Entry 5XXT (electron microscopy, 5.35 A resolution (low resolution: residue-level contacts below are approximate; hydrogen-bond / salt-bridge calls are withheld)); this record covers chains A and P of the 18 polymer chains in the assembly.

[Chain A]
Molecule: Tubulin alpha-1A chain
Source organism: Sus scrofa
UniProt: P02550 (TBA1A_PIG); numbering as in UniProt (aligned over 2-439)
Chain sequence (438 residues; each row starts with the number of its first residue):
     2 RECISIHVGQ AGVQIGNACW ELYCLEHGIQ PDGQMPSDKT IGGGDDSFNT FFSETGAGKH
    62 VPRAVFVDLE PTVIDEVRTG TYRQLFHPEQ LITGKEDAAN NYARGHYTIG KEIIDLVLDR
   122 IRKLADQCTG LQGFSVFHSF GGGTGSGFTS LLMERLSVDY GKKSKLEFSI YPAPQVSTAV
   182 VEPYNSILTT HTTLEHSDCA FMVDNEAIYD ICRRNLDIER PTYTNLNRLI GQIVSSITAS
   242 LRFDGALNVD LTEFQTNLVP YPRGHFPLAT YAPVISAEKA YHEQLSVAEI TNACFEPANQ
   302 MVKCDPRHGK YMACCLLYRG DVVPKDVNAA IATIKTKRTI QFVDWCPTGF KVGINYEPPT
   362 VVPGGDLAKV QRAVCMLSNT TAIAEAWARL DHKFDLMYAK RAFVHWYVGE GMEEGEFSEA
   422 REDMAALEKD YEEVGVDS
Disordered / not traced: 39-48
Curated features (UniProtKB/Swiss-Prot):
  - active site: E254
  - binding site (GTP): G10, Q11, A12, Q15, E71, A99, S140, G143, G144, T145, G146, T179, E183, N206, Y224, N228, L252
  - binding site (Mg(2+)): E71
  - modified residue: K40 (N6-acetyllysine), Y282 (3'-nitrotyrosine), S439 (Phosphoserine)
  - natural variant: G265 (A265G: this construct carries the variant), T271 to A273 (sequence variant, change not given here)
Residues lining bound ligands: GTP (guanosine-5'-triphosphate): G10, Q11, A12, Q15, I16, D98, A99, A100, N101, S140, G143, G144, T145, G146, I171, T179, E183, N206, Y224, N228, I231

[Chain P]
Molecule: Tubulin beta chain
Source organism: Sus scrofa
UniProt: P02554 (TBB_PIG); the author numbering skips numbers that UniProt does not, so the offset changes along the chain: 2-44 = UniProt 2-44; 47-360 = UniProt 45-358; 369-437 = UniProt 359-427
Chain sequence (426 residues; each row starts with the number of its first residue; note: 10 numbers in that range are skipped by the numbering (no residue carries them; nothing is unmodelled there)):
     2 REIVHIQAGQ CGNQIGAKFW EVISDEHGID PTGSYHGDSD LQL
    47 ERINVYYNEA AGNKYVPRAI LVDLEPGTMD SVRSGPFGQI FRPDNFVFGQ SGAGNNWAKG
   107 HYTEGAELVD SVLDVVRKES ESCDCLQGFQ LTHSLGGGTG SGMGTLLISK IREEYPDRIM
   167 NTFSVVPSPK VSDTVVEPYN ATLSVHQLVE NTDETYCIDN EALYDICFRT LKLTTPTYGD
   227 LNHLVSATMS GVTTCLRFPG QLNADLRKLA VNMVPFPRLH FFMPGFAPLT SRGSQQYRAL
   287 TVPELTQQMF DAKNMMAACD PRHGRYLTVA AVFRGRMSMK EVDEQMLNVQ NKNSSYFVEW
   347 IPNNVKTAVC DIPP
   369 RGLKMSATFI GNSTAIQELF KRISEQFTAM FRRKAFLHWY TGEGMDEMEF TEAESNMNDL
   429 VSEYQQYQD
Curated features (UniProtKB/Swiss-Prot):
  - binding site (GTP): Q11, E71, S140, G144, T145, G146, N206, N228
  - binding site (Mg(2+)): E71
  - modified residue: S40 (Phosphoserine), K60 (N6-acetyllysine), S174 (Phosphoserine), T287 (Phosphothreonine), T292 (Phosphothreonine), R320 (Omega-N-methylarginine)
  - cross-link (Glycyl lysine isopeptide (Lys-Gly)): K60 (interchain with G-Cter in ubiquitin), K326 (interchain with G-Cter in ubiquitin)
Cystine bridges: C241-C356
Residues lining bound ligands:
  - GDP (guanosine-5'-diphosphate): G10, Q11, C12, Q15, I16, N101, S140, G143, G144, T145, G146, V171, V177, D179, E183, N206, Y224, N228
  - GTP (guanosine-5'-triphosphate): Q247, L248, N249, K254

[Chain A / chain P interface]
Contacting residue pairs (59):
  R2(A) - P72(P)
  R2(A) - G73(P)
  R2(A) - D76(P)
  R2(A) - Q96(P)
  Q133(A) - Q96(P)
  Q133(A) - S97(P)
  K163(A) - E411(P)
  R243(A) - E71(P)
  G246(A) - Q11(P)
  A247(A) - Q11(P)
  A247(A) - Q15(P)
  L248(A) - Q11(P)
  L248(A) - D179(P)
  N249(A) - Q11(P)
  E254(A) - G100(P)
  Q256(A) - W407(P)
  T257(A) - G100(P)
  T257(A) - F404(P)
  T257(A) - W407(P)
  N258(A) - G100(P)
  N258(A) - T180(P)
  N258(A) - F404(P)
  L259(A) - F404(P)
  V260(A) - F404(P)
  V260(A) - H406(P)
  V260(A) - W407(P)
  P261(A) - K402(P)
  P261(A) - F404(P)
  P261(A) - H406(P)
  Y262(A) - R401(P)
  Y262(A) - H406(P)
  V324(A) - P222(P)
  P325(A) - Y210(P)
  P325(A) - Y224(P)
  K326(A) - Y210(P)
  K326(A) - T220(P)
  N329(A) - K176(P)
  N329(A) - V177(P)
  I332(A) - K176(P)
  A333(A) - K176(P)
  D345(A) - A397(P)
  D345(A) - R400(P)
  W346(A) - M398(P)
  W346(A) - R401(P)
  W346(A) - A403(P)
  W346(A) - F404(P)
  P348(A) - V181(P)
  P348(A) - M398(P)
  G350(A) - S178(P)
  G350(A) - D179(P)
  G350(A) - T180(P)
  G350(A) - V181(P)
  F351(A) - S178(P)
  F351(A) - D179(P)
  K352(A) - D179(P)
  V353(A) - D179(P)
  E434(A) - R401(P)
  V435(A) - R401(P)
  S439(A) - R400(P)
Other interface residues (no listed pair), chain A (38 interface residues in all): G131, T253, P263, K336, C347, T349
Other interface residues (no listed pair), chain P (35 interface residues in all): A99, N101, N102, P175, E207, Q394

[Summary]
38 residues of chain A and 35 residues of chain P are in contact. Bound to chain A: GTP. Ligands of chain P:
GTP and GDP.
Chain A is Tubulin alpha-1A chain and chain P is Tubulin beta chain, both from Sus scrofa; the structure,
GDP-microtubule complexed with nucleotide-free KIF5C, was determined by electron microscopy, deposited
together with 5XXV, 5XXW and 5XXX.
